Entry 7EIZ (electron microscopy, 3.78 A resolution); this record covers chains A and I of the 11 polymer chains in the assembly.

== Chain A ==
Molecule: RNA-directed RNA polymerase
Source organism: Severe acute respiratory syndrome coronavirus 2
Notes: EC 2.7.7.48
Reference sequence: P0DTD1 (R1AB_SARS2); residues 1-929 here correspond to UniProt positions 4393-5321 (UniProt number = residue number + 4392)
Amino-acid sequence (929 residues; each row starts with the number of its first residue):
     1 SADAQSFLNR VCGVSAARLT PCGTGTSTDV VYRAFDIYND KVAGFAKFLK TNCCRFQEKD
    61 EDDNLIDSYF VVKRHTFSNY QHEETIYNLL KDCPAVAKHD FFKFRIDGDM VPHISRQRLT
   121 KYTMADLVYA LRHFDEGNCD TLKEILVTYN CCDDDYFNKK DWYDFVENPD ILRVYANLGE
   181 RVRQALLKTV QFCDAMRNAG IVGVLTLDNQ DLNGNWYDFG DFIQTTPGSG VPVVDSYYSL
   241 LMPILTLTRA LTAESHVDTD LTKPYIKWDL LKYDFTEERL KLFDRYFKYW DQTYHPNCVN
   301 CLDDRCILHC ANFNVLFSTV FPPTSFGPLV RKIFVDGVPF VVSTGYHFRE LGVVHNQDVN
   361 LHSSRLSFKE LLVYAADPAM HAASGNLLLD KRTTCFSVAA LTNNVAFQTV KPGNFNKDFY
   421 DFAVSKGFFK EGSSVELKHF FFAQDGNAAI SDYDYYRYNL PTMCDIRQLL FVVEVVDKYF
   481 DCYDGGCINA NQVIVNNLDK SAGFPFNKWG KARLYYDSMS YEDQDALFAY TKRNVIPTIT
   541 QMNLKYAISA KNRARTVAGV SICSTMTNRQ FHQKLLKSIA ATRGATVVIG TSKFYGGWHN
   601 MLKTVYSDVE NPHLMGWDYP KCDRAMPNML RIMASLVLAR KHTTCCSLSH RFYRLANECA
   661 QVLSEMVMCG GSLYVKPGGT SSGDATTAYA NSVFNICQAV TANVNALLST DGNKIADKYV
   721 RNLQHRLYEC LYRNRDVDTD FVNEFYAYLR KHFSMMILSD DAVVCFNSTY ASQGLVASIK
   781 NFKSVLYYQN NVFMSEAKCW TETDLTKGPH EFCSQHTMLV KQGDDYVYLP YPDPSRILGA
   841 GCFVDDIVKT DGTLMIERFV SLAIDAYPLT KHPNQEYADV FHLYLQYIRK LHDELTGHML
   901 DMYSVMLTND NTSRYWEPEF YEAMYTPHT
Not modelled in the structure: 1-3
UniProt features mapped onto this chain:
  - region: Lys545 to Arg555 (Interaction with RMP Remdesivir), Thr582 to Pro620 (RdRp Palm N-ter)
  - active site: Ser759, Asp760, Asp761
  - binding site (Mn(2+)): Asn209, Asp218
  - binding site (Zn(2+)): His295, Cys301, Cys306, Cys310, Cys487, His642, Cys645, Cys646
Ion coordination: Zn2+ site 1: His295, Cys301, Cys306, Cys310; Zn2+ site 2: Cys487, His642, Cys645, Cys646

== Chain I ==
Molecule: primer
Source organism: Severe acute respiratory syndrome coronavirus 2
Sequence (25 nucleotides; each row starts with the number of its first residue):
     9 GCGGUAGUAG CAUGCUAGGG AGCAG

== How chain A and chain I interact ==
Contacting residue pairs (13):
  Ser759(A) - G33(I)  hydrogen bond to the phosphate
  Asp761(A) - G33(I)  sugar contact
  Cys813(A) - A32(I)  sugar contact
  Ser814(A) - G33(I)  phosphate contact
  Arg836(A) - C31(I)  salt bridge to the phosphate
  Arg836(A) - A32(I)  salt bridge to the phosphate
  Val848(A) - G30(I)  phosphate contact
  Glu857(A) - A29(I)  hydrogen bond to the sugar
  Arg858(A) - A29(I)  sugar contact
  Arg858(A) - G30(I)  salt bridge to the phosphate
  Ser861(A) - G30(I)  hydrogen bond to the sugar
  Leu862(A) - G30(I)  sugar contact
  Asp865(A) - C31(I)  sugar contact
Other interface residues (no listed pair), chain A (13 interface residues in all): Thr687, Gln815
Other interface residues (no listed pair), chain I (6 interface residues in all): G28

== Summary ==
The interface between chain A and chain I involves 13 residues on one side and 6 on the other, with 3 hydrogen
bonds and 3 salt bridges. Polar pairs include Glu857(A)-A29(I), Ser861(A)-G30(I) and Ser759(A)-G33(I).
Chain A is RNA-directed RNA polymerase and chain I is primer, both from Severe acute respiratory syndrome
coronavirus 2; the structure, Coupling of N7-methyltransferase and 3'-5' exoribonuclease with SARS-CoV-2
polymerase reveals mechanisms for capping and proofreading, was determined by electron microscopy, deposited
together with 7EGQ.
